3KMZ - chains B and A of the 4 polymer chains in the assembly; structure by X-ray diffraction, 2.10 A resolution.

== Chain B (and A) ==
Protein: Retinoic acid receptor alpha
From: Homo sapiens
Notes: fragment: ligand binding domain; chain A of this document is another copy of the same molecule, construct and numbering; everything in this record applies to it too
UniProtKB: P10276 (RARA_HUMAN); residue numbers follow UniProt; this construct covers 176-421
Amino-acid sequence (266 residues; each row starts with the number of its first residue):
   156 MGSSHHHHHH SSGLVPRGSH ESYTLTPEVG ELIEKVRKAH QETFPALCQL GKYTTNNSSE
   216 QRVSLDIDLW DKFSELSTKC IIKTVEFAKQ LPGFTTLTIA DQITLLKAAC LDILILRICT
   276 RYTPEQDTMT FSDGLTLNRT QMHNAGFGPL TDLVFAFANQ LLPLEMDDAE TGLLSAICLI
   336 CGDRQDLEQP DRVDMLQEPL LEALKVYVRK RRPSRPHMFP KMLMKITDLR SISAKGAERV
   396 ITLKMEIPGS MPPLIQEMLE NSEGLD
Unresolved in the structure: 156-180, 402-421
Sequence notes: expression tag (156-175)
Small-molecule neighbours: EQO (4-{(E)-2-[5,5-dimethyl-8-(phenylethynyl)-5,6-dihydronaphthalen-2-yl]ethenyl}benzoic acid): F199, W225, F228, S229, L231, S232, T233, C235, I236, L266, L269, I270, R272, I273, R276, F286, S287, G301, F302, L305, V309, I387, G391, R394

== Interface between chain B and chain A ==
Pairs across the interface (25; chain B residue first):
  Q216(B) - V395(A)
  S219(B) - S219(A)  hydrogen bond
  L220(B) - T397(A)
  D221(B) - T397(A)  hydrogen bond
  I222(B) - L220(A)  hydrophobic
  I222(B) - I222(A)  hydrophobic
  I222(B) - W225(A)
  I222(B) - T397(A)  hydrogen bond (backbone-side chain)
  I222(B) - L398(A)
  I222(B) - K399(A)
  D223(B) - L398(A)
  D223(B) - K399(A)
  D223(B) - M400(A)  hydrogen bond (side chain-backbone)
  W225(B) - I222(A)
  V395(B) - Q216(A)
  V395(B) - V218(A)  hydrophobic
  T397(B) - L220(A)
  T397(B) - D221(A)  hydrogen bond
  T397(B) - I222(A)  hydrogen bond (side chain-backbone)
  L398(B) - I222(A)
  L398(B) - D223(A)
  K399(B) - I222(A)
  K399(B) - D223(A)
  K399(B) - K399(A)
  M400(B) - D223(A)  hydrogen bond (backbone-side chain)
Interface residues without a listed pair, chain B (13 interface residues in all): V218

== In short ==
The chain B/chain A interface involves 13 residues from each chain; the contacts include 7 hydrogen bonds.
Among the polar pairs are S219(B)-S219(A), D221(B)-T397(A) and I222(B)-T397(A). Bound to chain B: compound
EQO.
Both chains are Retinoic acid receptor alpha (Homo sapiens). Entry 3KMZ (Crystal structure of RARalpha ligand
binding domain in complex with the inverse agonist BMS493 and a ...) was determined by X-ray diffraction
together with 3KMR from the same study.
